Entry 7PPG (X-ray diffraction, 2.13 A resolution); this record covers chains A and B.

# Chain A (and B)
Molecule: Nicotinamide phosphoribosyltransferase
From: Homo sapiens
Notes: EC 2.4.2.12; chain B of this document is another copy of the same molecule, construct and numbering; everything in this record applies to it too
Reference sequence: P43490 (NAMPT_HUMAN); numbering as in UniProt (aligned over 1-491)
Chain sequence (492 residues; numbered 0 to 491; the number before each row is that of its first residue; numbering starts at 0):
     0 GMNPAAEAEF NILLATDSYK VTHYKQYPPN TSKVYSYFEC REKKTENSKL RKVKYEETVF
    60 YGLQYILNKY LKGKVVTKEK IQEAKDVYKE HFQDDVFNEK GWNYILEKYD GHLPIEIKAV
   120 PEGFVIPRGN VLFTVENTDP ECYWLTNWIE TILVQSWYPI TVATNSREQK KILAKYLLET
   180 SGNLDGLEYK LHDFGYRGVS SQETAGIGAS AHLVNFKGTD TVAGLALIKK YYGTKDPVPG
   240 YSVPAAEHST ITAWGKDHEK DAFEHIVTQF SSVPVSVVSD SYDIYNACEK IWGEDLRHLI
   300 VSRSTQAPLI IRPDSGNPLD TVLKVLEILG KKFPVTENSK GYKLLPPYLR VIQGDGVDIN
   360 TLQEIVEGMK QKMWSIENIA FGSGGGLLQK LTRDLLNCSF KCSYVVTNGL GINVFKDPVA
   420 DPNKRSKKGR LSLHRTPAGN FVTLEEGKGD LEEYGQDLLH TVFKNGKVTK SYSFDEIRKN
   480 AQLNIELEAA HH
Disordered / not traced: 0-8, 43-51, 485-491 (chain B: 0-8, 43-52, 485-491)
Differences from the reference sequence: expression tag (0)
Residues lining bound ligands: 7YX (N-[4-[(4R)-1-cyclopentyl-4-methyl-6-oxidanylidene-4,5-dihydropyridazin-3-yl]phenyl]-1,3-dihydropyrrolo[3,4-c]pyridine-2-carboxamide): Tyr188, His191, Phe193, Arg196, Asp219, Tyr240, Ser241, Val242, Ala244, Ala245, Ser275, Ile309, Arg311, Ile351, Ala379

# How chain A and chain B interact
Residue-residue contacts (217):
  Phe9(A) - Gln201(B)
  Leu13(A) - Tyr195(B)
  Leu13(A) - Val221(B)
  Ala14(A) - Tyr195(B)
  Thr15(A) - Tyr195(B)
  Thr15(A) - Asp219(B)
  Thr15(A) - Val221(B)
  Asp16(A) - Tyr195(B)
  Asp16(A) - Arg196(B)  salt bridge
  Asp16(A) - Asp219(B)
  Ser17(A) - Thr218(B)
  Ser17(A) - Asp219(B)  hydrogen bond (backbone-backbone)
  Ser17(A) - Val221(B)
  Ser17(A) - Ser241(B)
  Tyr18(A) - Arg196(B)  hydrogen bond
  Tyr18(A) - Asp219(B)  hydrogen bond (backbone-side chain)
  Tyr18(A) - Ala244(B)
  Tyr18(A) - Ala245(B)
  Tyr18(A) - Glu246(B)
  Lys19(A) - Glu246(B)  salt bridge
  Thr21(A) - Pro243(B)
  Thr21(A) - Ala244(B)
  Thr21(A) - Phe269(B)
  His22(A) - Ala244(B)  hydrogen bond (side chain-backbone)
  His22(A) - Ala245(B)
  His22(A) - Glu246(B)  salt bridge
  His22(A) - Thr249(B)
  Lys24(A) - His264(B)  hydrogen bond (backbone-side chain)
  Lys24(A) - Gln268(B)
  Lys24(A) - Phe269(B)
  Gln25(A) - Ala244(B)  hydrogen bond (side chain-backbone)
  Gln25(A) - Ala245(B)
  Gln25(A) - Thr249(B)  hydrogen bond
  Gln25(A) - Trp253(B)  hydrogen bond (backbone-side chain)
  Gln25(A) - His264(B)
  Gln25(A) - Ile265(B)
  Gln25(A) - Phe269(B)
  Tyr26(A) - Glu246(B)
  Tyr26(A) - Ser248(B)  hydrogen bond
  Tyr26(A) - Thr249(B)
  Tyr26(A) - Ala252(B)  hydrophobic
  Tyr26(A) - Trp253(B)
  Tyr26(A) - His264(B)
  Pro27(A) - Ala252(B)
  Pro27(A) - Trp253(B)
  Pro28(A) - Trp253(B)
  Tyr69(A) - Gln201(B)
  Val86(A) - Leu224(B)  hydrophobic
  Tyr87(A) - Val221(B)
  Glu89(A) - Pro236(B)
  Glu89(A) - Val237(B)
  Glu89(A) - Tyr240(B)
  His90(A) - Thr218(B)  hydrogen bond (side chain-backbone)
  His90(A) - Leu224(B)
  His90(A) - Val237(B)
  His90(A) - Gly239(B)  hydrogen bond (side chain-backbone)
  His90(A) - Tyr240(B)
  His90(A) - Ser241(B)  hydrogen bond (backbone-backbone)
  Phe91(A) - Ser241(B)
  Phe91(A) - Val242(B)
  Val95(A) - Phe269(B)  hydrophobic
  Asn146(A) - Glu246(B)  hydrogen bond
  Asn146(A) - Ser248(B)  hydrogen bond
  Glu149(A) - Arg196(B)  salt bridge
  Glu149(A) - Glu246(B)
  Thr150(A) - Tyr195(B)
  Thr150(A) - Arg196(B)
  Ile151(A) - Gln201(B)
  Val153(A) - Arg196(B)
  Gln154(A) - Tyr195(B)  hydrogen bond (side chain-backbone)
  Gln154(A) - Arg196(B)
  Gln154(A) - Val198(B)
  Gln154(A) - Ser200(B)  hydrogen bond (side chain-backbone)
  Gln154(A) - Gln201(B)  hydrogen bond
  Trp156(A) - Arg196(B)  hydrogen bond (side chain-backbone)
  Trp156(A) - Gly197(B)
  Trp156(A) - Val198(B)  hydrogen bond (side chain-backbone)
  Trp156(A) - Gln388(B)
  Tyr157(A) - Ser199(B)
  Tyr195(A) - Leu13(B)
  Tyr195(A) - Ala14(B)
  Tyr195(A) - Thr15(B)
  Tyr195(A) - Asp16(B)
  Tyr195(A) - Thr150(B)
  Tyr195(A) - Gln154(B)  hydrogen bond (backbone-side chain)
  Arg196(A) - Asp16(B)  salt bridge
  Arg196(A) - Tyr18(B)  hydrogen bond
  Arg196(A) - Glu149(B)  salt bridge
  Arg196(A) - Thr150(B)
  Arg196(A) - Val153(B)
  Arg196(A) - Gln154(B)
  Arg196(A) - Trp156(B)  hydrogen bond (backbone-side chain)
  Arg196(A) - Arg392(B)
  Gly197(A) - Trp156(B)
  Gly197(A) - Arg392(B)
  Val198(A) - Gln154(B)
  Val198(A) - Trp156(B)  hydrogen bond (backbone-side chain)
  Ser199(A) - Tyr157(B)
  Ser199(A) - Ser199(B)  hydrogen bond
  Ser199(A) - Thr203(B)  hydrogen bond
  Ser200(A) - Gln154(B)
  Ser200(A) - Ser200(B)  hydrogen bond
  Ser200(A) - Glu202(B)
  Ser200(A) - Thr203(B)  hydrogen bond
  Gln201(A) - Phe9(B)
  Gln201(A) - Tyr69(B)
  Gln201(A) - Ile151(B)
  Gln201(A) - Gln154(B)  hydrogen bond
  Gln201(A) - Glu202(B)  hydrogen bond (backbone-side chain)
  Glu202(A) - Ser200(B)
  Glu202(A) - Gln201(B)  hydrogen bond (side chain-backbone)
  Glu202(A) - Glu202(B)  hydrogen bond (side chain-backbone)
  Thr203(A) - Ser199(B)  hydrogen bond
  Thr203(A) - Ser200(B)  hydrogen bond
  Thr203(A) - Thr203(B)  hydrogen bond
  Ile206(A) - Ser199(B)
  Ile206(A) - Ser200(B)
  Thr218(A) - Ser17(B)
  Thr218(A) - His90(B)  hydrogen bond (backbone-side chain)
  Asp219(A) - Thr15(B)
  Asp219(A) - Asp16(B)
  Asp219(A) - Ser17(B)  hydrogen bond (backbone-backbone)
  Asp219(A) - Tyr18(B)  hydrogen bond (side chain-backbone)
  Val221(A) - Leu13(B)
  Val221(A) - Thr15(B)
  Val221(A) - Ser17(B)
  Val221(A) - Tyr87(B)
  Leu224(A) - Val86(B)  hydrophobic
  Leu224(A) - His90(B)
  Pro236(A) - Glu89(B)
  Val237(A) - Glu89(B)
  Gly239(A) - His90(B)  hydrogen bond (backbone-side chain)
  Tyr240(A) - Glu89(B)
  Tyr240(A) - His90(B)
  Ser241(A) - Ser17(B)
  Ser241(A) - His90(B)  hydrogen bond (backbone-backbone)
  Ser241(A) - Phe91(B)
  Val242(A) - Phe91(B)
  Pro243(A) - Thr21(B)
  Ala244(A) - Tyr18(B)
  Ala244(A) - Thr21(B)
  Ala244(A) - His22(B)  hydrogen bond (backbone-side chain)
  Ala244(A) - Gln25(B)  hydrogen bond (backbone-side chain)
  Ala245(A) - Tyr18(B)
  Ala245(A) - His22(B)
  Ala245(A) - Gln25(B)
  Glu246(A) - Tyr18(B)
  Glu246(A) - Lys19(B)  salt bridge
  Glu246(A) - His22(B)  salt bridge
  Glu246(A) - Asn146(B)  hydrogen bond
  Glu246(A) - Glu149(B)
  His247(A) - Lys415(B)
  Ser248(A) - Tyr26(B)  hydrogen bond
  Ser248(A) - Asn146(B)  hydrogen bond
  Ser248(A) - Cys401(B)
  Thr249(A) - His22(B)
  Thr249(A) - Gln25(B)  hydrogen bond
  Thr249(A) - Tyr26(B)
  Thr251(A) - Val413(B)
  Thr251(A) - Phe414(B)
  Ala252(A) - Tyr26(B)  hydrophobic
  Ala252(A) - Pro27(B)
  Ala252(A) - Val404(B)
  Ala252(A) - Ile411(B)
  Trp253(A) - Gln25(B)  hydrogen bond (side chain-backbone)
  Trp253(A) - Tyr26(B)
  Trp253(A) - Pro27(B)
  Trp253(A) - Pro28(B)
  Gly254(A) - Ile411(B)
  Lys255(A) - Phe414(B)
  His264(A) - Lys24(B)  hydrogen bond (side chain-backbone)
  His264(A) - Gln25(B)
  Ile265(A) - Gln25(B)
  Gln268(A) - Lys24(B)
  Phe269(A) - Thr21(B)
  Phe269(A) - Gln25(B)
  Phe269(A) - Val95(B)  hydrophobic
  Asp279(A) - Pro417(B)
  Ser280(A) - Lys415(B)
  Ser280(A) - Asp416(B)  hydrogen bond (backbone-backbone)
  Ser280(A) - Pro417(B)
  Tyr281(A) - Phe414(B)
  Tyr281(A) - Asp416(B)
  Tyr281(A) - Pro417(B)
  Tyr281(A) - Val418(B)  hydrogen bond (backbone-backbone)
  Asp282(A) - Val418(B)
  Asp313(A) - Lys415(B)  salt bridge
  Asp313(A) - Lys423(B)  hydrogen bond (backbone-side chain)
  Ser314(A) - Pro417(B)
  Gly315(A) - Ala419(B)
  Asp354(A) - Lys423(B)  salt bridge
  Gln388(A) - Trp156(B)
  Gln388(A) - Gln388(B)
  Gln388(A) - Leu390(B)  hydrogen bond (side chain-backbone)
  Lys389(A) - Thr391(B)
  Leu390(A) - Gln388(B)  hydrogen bond (backbone-side chain)
  Thr391(A) - Lys389(B)
  Arg392(A) - Arg196(B)
  Cys401(A) - Ser248(B)
  Val404(A) - Ala252(B)
  Val413(A) - Thr251(B)
  Phe414(A) - Thr251(B)
  Phe414(A) - Lys255(B)
  Phe414(A) - Tyr281(B)
  Lys415(A) - His247(B)  hydrogen bond
  Lys415(A) - Ser280(B)
  Asp416(A) - Ser280(B)  hydrogen bond (backbone-backbone)
  Asp416(A) - Tyr281(B)
  Pro417(A) - Asp279(B)
  Pro417(A) - Ser280(B)
  Pro417(A) - Tyr281(B)
  Pro417(A) - Ser314(B)
  Val418(A) - Tyr281(B)  hydrogen bond (backbone-backbone)
  Val418(A) - Asp282(B)
  Ala419(A) - Gly315(B)
  Lys423(A) - Asp313(B)  hydrogen bond (side chain-backbone)
  Lys423(A) - Asp354(B)  salt bridge
Other interface residues (no listed pair), chain A (98 interface residues in all): Gln92, Asp93, Phe193, Ala204, Thr220, Ala222, Tyr284, Arg311, Asp420
Other interface residues (no listed pair), chain B (97 interface residues in all): Gln92, Phe193, Ala204, Thr220, Ala222, Val272, Tyr284, Arg311, Asp420

# Overview
98 residues of chain A and 97 residues of chain B are in contact, with 56 hydrogen bonds and 11 salt bridges.
Polar contacts include Asp16(A)-Arg196(B), Lys19(A)-Glu246(B) and His22(A)-Glu246(B). Chain A binds compound
7YX.
Both chains are Nicotinamide phosphoribosyltransferase (Homo sapiens). Entry 7PPG (Crystal structure of nampt
in complex with compound 9) was determined by X-ray diffraction together with 7PPE, 7PPF, 7PPH and 7PPI from
the same study.
